PDB entry 8KFI | X-ray diffraction, 2.37 A resolution | chain A

[Chain A]
Protein: Myoglobin
From: Physeter catodon
UniProt: P02185 (MYG_PHYMC); residues 1-153 here correspond to UniProt positions 2-154 (UniProt number = residue number + 1)
Amino-acid sequence (170 residues; row label = number of the first residue in the row; numbers below 1 keep their minus sign (Met-16 is residue -16)):
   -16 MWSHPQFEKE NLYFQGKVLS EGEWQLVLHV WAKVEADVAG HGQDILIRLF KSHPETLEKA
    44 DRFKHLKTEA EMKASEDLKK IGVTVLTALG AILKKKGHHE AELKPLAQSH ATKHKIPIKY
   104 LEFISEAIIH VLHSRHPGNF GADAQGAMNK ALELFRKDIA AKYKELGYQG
Disordered / not traced: -16 to -6
Differences from the reference sequence: initiating methionine (-16); expression tag (-15 to 0); engineered mutation Ala43 (Phe44 in P02185), Ile64 (His65 in P02185), Asn122 (Asp123 in P02185)
Bound ions: porphycene containing mn Mn near His93 (its only coordinating residue here)
Small-molecule neighbours: porphycene containing mn (HNN): Leu32, Phe33, Arg45, Ile64, Thr67, Val68, Ala71, Leu72, Ile75, Leu89, Ser92, His93, Lys96, His97, Ile99, Tyr103, Leu104, Ile107, Phe138
Curated features (UniProtKB/Swiss-Prot):
  - binding site (heme b): His93
  - modified residue: Ser3 (Phosphoserine), Thr67 (Phosphothreonine)

[Overview]
Chain A binds porphycene containing mn. Curated annotation (UniProt) lists heme b-binding residue His93.
Chain A is Myoglobin (Physeter catodon); the structure, Crystal structure of sperm whale myoglobin (F43A/H64I
mutant) reconstituted with manganese porphycene, was determined by X-ray diffraction, deposited together with
8KFH and 8KFJ.
